Entry 7TAW (electron microscopy, 2.70 A resolution); this record covers chains A and M of the 24 polymer chains in the assembly.

[Chain A]
Protein: CRISPR-associated protein Csy1
UniProt: Q02ML9 (CSY1_PSEAB); residues 1-434 here = UniProt positions 1-434
Sequence (434 residues; each row starts with the number of its first residue):
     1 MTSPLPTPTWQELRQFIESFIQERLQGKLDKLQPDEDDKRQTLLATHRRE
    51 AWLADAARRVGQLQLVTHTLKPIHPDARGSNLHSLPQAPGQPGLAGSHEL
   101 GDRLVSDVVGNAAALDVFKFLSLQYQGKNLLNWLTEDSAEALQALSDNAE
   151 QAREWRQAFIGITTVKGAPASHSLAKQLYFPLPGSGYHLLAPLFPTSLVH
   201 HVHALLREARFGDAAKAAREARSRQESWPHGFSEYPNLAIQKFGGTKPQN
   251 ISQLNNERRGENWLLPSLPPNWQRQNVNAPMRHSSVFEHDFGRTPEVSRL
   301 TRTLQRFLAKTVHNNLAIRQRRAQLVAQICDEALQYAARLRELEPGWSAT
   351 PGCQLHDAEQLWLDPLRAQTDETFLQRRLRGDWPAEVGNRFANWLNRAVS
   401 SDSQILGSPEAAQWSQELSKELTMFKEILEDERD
Unresolved in the structure: 1-7

[Chain M]
Molecule: 61-nt RNA strand
Sequence (61 nucleotides; row label = number of the first residue in the row):
     1 CUAAGAAAUUCACGGCGGGCUUGAUGUCCGCGUCUACCUGAUUCACUGCC
    51 GUAUAGGCAGC
Differences from the reference sequence: conflict A41 (G1458 in 313291946), A53 (G1446 in 313291946)

[How chain A and chain M interact]
Residue-residue contacts (18; chain A residue first):
  Ile73(A) - A3(M)  base contact
  Ser173(A) - A4(M)  hydrogen bond to the base
  Ser173(A) - G5(M)  hydrogen bond to the base
  Leu174(A) - G5(M)  base contact
  Ala175(A) - A4(M)  hydrogen bond to the base
  Ala175(A) - G5(M)  base contact
  Lys176(A) - A3(M)  phosphate contact
  Lys176(A) - A4(M)  phosphate contact
  Lys176(A) - G5(M)  base contact
  Gln177(A) - A4(M)  hydrogen bond to the base
  Leu178(A) - U2(M)  phosphate contact
  Leu178(A) - A3(M)  sugar contact
  Leu178(A) - A4(M)  sugar contact
  Tyr179(A) - C1(M)  stacking on the base
  Tyr179(A) - U2(M)  hydrogen bond to the phosphate
  Tyr187(A) - C1(M)  base contact
  Leu193(A) - A3(M)  base contact
  Pro195(A) - A3(M)  base contact
Interface residues without a listed pair, chain A (14 interface residues in all): His74, Pro192, Phe194
Interface residues without a listed pair, chain M (6 interface residues in all): A6

[In short]
Chain A and chain M form an interface of 14 and 6 residues respectively; the contacts include 5 hydrogen bonds
and 1 aromatic stacking contact. Polar pairs include Ser173(A)-A4(M), Ser173(A)-G5(M) and Ala175(A)-A4(M).
Chain A is CRISPR-associated protein Csy1 and chain M is a 61-nt RNA strand; the structure, Cryo-EM structure
of the Csy-AcrIF24-promoter DNA dimer, was determined by electron microscopy (same publication as 7T3J, 7T3K,
7T3L and 7TAX).
